PDB entry 8RF9 | electron microscopy, 3.28 A resolution | chain A

# Chain A
Name: Cyclic beta 1-2 glucan synthetase
Source organism: Agrobacterium tumefaciens
Notes: EC 2.4.1.20
UniProt: A0A0F4FQW4 (A0A0F4FQW4_RHIRD); the construct lacks a stretch of the UniProt sequence and is renumbered around it, so the offset changes along the chain: 20-1519 = UniProt 20-1519; 1520-1528 = UniProt 1527-1535; 1536-2818 = UniProt 1536-2818
Sequence (2799 residues; numbered 20 to 2818 plus 7 insertion-coded residues; 7 numbers in that range are skipped by the numbering (no residue carries them; nothing is unmodelled there); the number before each row is that of its first residue; a row labelled like 1519A-1519G holds insertion residues (1519A, then the next letters in order)):
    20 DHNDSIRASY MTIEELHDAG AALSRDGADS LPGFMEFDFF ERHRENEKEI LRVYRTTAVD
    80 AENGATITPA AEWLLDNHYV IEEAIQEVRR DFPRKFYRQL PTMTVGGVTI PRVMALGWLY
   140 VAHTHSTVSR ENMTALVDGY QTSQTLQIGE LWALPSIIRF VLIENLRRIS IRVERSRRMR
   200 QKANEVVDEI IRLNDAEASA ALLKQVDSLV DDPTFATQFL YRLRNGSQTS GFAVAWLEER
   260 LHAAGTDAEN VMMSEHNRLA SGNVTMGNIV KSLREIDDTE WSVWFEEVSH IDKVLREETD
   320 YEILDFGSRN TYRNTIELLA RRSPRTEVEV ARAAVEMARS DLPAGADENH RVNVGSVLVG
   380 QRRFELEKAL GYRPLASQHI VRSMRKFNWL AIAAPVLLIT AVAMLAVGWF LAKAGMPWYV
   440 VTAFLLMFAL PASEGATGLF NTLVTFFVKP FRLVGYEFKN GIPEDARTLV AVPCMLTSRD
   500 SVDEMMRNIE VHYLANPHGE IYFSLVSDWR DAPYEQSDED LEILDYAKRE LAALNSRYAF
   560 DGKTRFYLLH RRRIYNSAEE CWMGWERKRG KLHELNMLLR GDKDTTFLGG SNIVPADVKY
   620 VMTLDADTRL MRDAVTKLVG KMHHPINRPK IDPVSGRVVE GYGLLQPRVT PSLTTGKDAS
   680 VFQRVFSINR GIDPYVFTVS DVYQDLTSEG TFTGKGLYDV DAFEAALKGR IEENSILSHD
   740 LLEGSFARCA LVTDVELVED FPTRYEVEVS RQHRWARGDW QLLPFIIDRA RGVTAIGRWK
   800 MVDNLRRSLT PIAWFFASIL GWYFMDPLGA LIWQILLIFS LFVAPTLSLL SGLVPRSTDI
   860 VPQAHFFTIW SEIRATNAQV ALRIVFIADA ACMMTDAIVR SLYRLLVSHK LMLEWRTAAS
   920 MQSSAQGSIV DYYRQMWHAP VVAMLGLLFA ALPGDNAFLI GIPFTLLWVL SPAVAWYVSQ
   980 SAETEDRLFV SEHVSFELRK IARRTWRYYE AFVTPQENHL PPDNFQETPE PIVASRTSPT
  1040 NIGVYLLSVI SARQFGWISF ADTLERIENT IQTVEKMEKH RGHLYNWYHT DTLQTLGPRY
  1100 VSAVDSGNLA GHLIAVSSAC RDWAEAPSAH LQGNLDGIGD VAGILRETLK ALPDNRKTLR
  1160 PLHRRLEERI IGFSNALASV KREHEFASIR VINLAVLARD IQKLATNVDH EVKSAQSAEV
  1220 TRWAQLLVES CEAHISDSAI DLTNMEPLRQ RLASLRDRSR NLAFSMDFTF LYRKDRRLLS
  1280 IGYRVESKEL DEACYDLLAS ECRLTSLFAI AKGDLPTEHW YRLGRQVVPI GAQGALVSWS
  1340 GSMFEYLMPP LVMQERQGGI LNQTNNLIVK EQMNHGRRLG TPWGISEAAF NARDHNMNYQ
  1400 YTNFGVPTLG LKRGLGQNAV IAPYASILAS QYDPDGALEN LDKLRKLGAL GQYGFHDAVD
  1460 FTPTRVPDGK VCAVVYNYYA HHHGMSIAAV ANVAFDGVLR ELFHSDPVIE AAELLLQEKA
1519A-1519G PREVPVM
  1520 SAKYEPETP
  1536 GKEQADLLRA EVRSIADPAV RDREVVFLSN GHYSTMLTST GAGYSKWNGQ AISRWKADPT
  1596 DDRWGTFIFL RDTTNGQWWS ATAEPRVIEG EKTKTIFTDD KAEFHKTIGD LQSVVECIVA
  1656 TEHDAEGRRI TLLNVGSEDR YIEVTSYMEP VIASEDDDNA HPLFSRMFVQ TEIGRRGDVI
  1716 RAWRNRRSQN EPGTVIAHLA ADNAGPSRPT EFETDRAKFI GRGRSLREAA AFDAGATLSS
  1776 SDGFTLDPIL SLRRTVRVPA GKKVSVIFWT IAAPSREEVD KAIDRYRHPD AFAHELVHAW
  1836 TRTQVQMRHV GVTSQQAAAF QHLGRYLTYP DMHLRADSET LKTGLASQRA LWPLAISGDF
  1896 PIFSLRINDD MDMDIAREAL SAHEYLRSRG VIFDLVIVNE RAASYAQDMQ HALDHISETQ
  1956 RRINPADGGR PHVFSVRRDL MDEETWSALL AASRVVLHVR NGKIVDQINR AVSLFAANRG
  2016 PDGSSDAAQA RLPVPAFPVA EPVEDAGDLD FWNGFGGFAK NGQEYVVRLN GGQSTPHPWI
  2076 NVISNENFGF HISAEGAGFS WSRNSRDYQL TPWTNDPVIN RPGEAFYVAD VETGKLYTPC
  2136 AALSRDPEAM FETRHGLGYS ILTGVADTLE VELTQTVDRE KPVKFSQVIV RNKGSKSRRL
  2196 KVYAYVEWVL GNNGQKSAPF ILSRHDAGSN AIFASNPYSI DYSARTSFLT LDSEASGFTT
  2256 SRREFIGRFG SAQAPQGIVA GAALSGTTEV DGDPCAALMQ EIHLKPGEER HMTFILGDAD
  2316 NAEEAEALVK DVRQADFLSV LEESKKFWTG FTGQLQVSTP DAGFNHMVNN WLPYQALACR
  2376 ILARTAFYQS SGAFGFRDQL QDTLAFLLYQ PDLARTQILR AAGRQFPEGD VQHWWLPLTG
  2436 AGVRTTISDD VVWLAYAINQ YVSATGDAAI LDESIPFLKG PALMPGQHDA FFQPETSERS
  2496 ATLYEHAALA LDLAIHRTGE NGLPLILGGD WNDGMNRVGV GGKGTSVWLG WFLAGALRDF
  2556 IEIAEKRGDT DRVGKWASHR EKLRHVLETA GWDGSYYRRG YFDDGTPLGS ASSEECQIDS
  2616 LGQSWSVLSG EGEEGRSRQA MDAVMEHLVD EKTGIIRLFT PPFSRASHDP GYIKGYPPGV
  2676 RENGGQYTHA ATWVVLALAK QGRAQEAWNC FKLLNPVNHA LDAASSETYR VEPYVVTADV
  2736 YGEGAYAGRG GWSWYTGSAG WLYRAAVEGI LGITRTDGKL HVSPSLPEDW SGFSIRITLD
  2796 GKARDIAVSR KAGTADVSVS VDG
Unresolved in the structure: 1519A-1519G, 1963, 2013-2019, 2402-2405, 2681-2818
Differences from the reference sequence: conflict Asp-484 (Gly in A0A0F4FQW4), Ser-610 (Ala in A0A0F4FQW4), Phe-866 (His in A0A0F4FQW4)
What the authors report for this chain:
  - catalytic residues: Asp-739, Asp-1104, Glu-1300 (by similarity / conservation)
  - mutagenesis - D624A/D626A/D739A: decreased stability
  - post-translational modification sites: Tyr-694
  - mutagenesis - Y694A: abolished growth
  - mutagenesis - D2528A: decreased growth
  - catalytic residues: Asp-2528 (citing earlier work)

# In short
From the paper: catalytic residues Asp-739, Asp-1104 and Glu-1300 among others; D624A/D626A/D739A reduce
stability; 3 substitutions were tested in all.
Chain A is Cyclic beta 1-2 glucan synthetase (Agrobacterium tumefaciens); the structure, CgsiGP1 sample in
nanodisc, was determined by electron microscopy (same publication as 8RFE and 8RFG).
